8WA0 - chains i and m of the 22 polymer chains in the assembly; structure by electron microscopy, 2.70 A resolution.

[Chain i]
Protein: Fructokinase-like 2, chloroplastic
Organism: Nicotiana tabacum
UniProt: A0A1S4BFK7 (A0A1S4BFK7_TOBAC); numbering as in UniProt (aligned over 1-648)
Amino-acid sequence (648 residues; numbered 1 to 648; the number before each row is that of its first residue):
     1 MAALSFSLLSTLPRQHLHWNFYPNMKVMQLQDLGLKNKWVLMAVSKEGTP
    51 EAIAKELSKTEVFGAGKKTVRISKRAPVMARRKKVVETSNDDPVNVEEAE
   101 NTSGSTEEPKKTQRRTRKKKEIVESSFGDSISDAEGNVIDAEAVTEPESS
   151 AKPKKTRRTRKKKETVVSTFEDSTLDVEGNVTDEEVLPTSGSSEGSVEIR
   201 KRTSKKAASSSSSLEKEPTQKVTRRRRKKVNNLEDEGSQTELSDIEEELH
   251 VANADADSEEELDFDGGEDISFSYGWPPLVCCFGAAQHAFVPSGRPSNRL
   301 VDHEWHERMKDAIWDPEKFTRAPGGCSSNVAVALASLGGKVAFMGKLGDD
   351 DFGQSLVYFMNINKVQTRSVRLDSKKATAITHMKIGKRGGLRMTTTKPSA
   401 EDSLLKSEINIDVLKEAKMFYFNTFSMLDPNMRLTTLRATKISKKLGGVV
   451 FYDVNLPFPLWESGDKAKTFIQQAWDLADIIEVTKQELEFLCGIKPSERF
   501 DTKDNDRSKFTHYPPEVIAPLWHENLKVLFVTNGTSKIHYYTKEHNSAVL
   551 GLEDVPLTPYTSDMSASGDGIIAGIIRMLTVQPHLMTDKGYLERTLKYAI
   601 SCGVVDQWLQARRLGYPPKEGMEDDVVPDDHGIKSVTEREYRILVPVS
Not modelled in the structure: 1-267, 643-648

[Chain m]
Protein: Thioredoxin-like protein CITRX1, chloroplastic
Organism: Nicotiana tabacum
UniProt: A0A1S3YEW3 (A0A1S3YEW3_TOBAC); residues 1-178 here = UniProt positions 1-178
Amino-acid sequence (178 residues; each row starts with the number of its first residue):
     1 MQAATLSFHPLAPPPQTSACHFSSNQRKYSLFSYTCPTPRPSLLSTQTLS
    51 RKSICKPPAVATGKYVREDYLVKKVSAKDIQELIKGERNVPLIIDFYATW
   101 CGPCILMAQELEMLAVEYESNALIVKVDTDDEYEFARDMQVRGLPTLYFI
   151 SPDPNKDAIRTEGLIPIQMMRDIINNDL
Not modelled in the structure: 1-68, 178
Disulfide bonds: C101-C104

[Chain i / chain m interface]
Contacting residue pairs - 70 pairs, chain i then chain m:
  H288(i) - G163(m)
  H288(i) - L164(m)  hydrogen bond (backbone-backbone)
  A289(i) - P103(m)  hydrophobic
  A289(i) - P145(m)
  F290(i) - G143(m)
  F290(i) - P145(m)
  F290(i) - E162(m)
  F290(i) - G163(m)
  V291(i) - W100(m)  hydrophobic
  V291(i) - G143(m)
  V291(i) - L144(m)  hydrogen bond (backbone-backbone)
  V291(i) - P145(m)
  P292(i) - R142(m)
  S293(i) - W100(m)
  G294(i) - W100(m)
  K318(i) - T99(m)  hydrogen bond
  T320(i) - W100(m)
  F352(i) - L164(m)
  F352(i) - P166(m)
  A379(i) - R160(m)
  A379(i) - T161(m)
  A379(i) - E162(m)  hydrogen bond (backbone-backbone)
  I380(i) - I159(m)  hydrophobic
  I380(i) - R160(m)
  I380(i) - T161(m)
  I380(i) - M169(m)  hydrophobic
  T381(i) - A158(m)
  T381(i) - I159(m)
  T381(i) - R160(m)  hydrogen bond (backbone-backbone)
  H382(i) - A158(m)
  H382(i) - I159(m)
  H382(i) - D177(m)  salt bridge
  M383(i) - Y148(m)  hydrophobic
  M383(i) - D157(m)
  M383(i) - A158(m)  hydrogen bond (backbone-backbone)
  M383(i) - R160(m)
  K384(i) - D157(m)
  I385(i) - K156(m)
  I385(i) - D157(m)
  G389(i) - D138(m)
  G390(i) - D138(m)
  G390(i) - M139(m)
  L391(i) - D138(m)
  R392(i) - D138(m)  hydrogen bond (backbone-backbone)
  R392(i) - M139(m)
  R392(i) - I150(m)
  T396(i) - D157(m)
  D402(i) - R142(m)  salt bridge
  F425(i) - E162(m)
  L428(i) - R142(m)
  P457(i) - R142(m)
  F458(i) - V141(m)  hydrophobic
  F458(i) - R142(m)  hydrogen bond (backbone-backbone)
  F458(i) - L144(m)  hydrophobic
  P459(i) - V141(m)
  P459(i) - R142(m)
  E462(i) - R137(m)
  P559(i) - I105(m)
  Y560(i) - G102(m)
  Y560(i) - L106(m)
  Y560(i) - Q109(m)  hydrogen bond
  S562(i) - W100(m)  hydrogen bond (side chain-backbone)
  D563(i) - G102(m)  hydrogen bond (side chain-backbone)
  D563(i) - P103(m)
  P628(i) - M113(m)
  D629(i) - E110(m)
  D629(i) - I167(m)
  D630(i) - L106(m)
  D630(i) - Q109(m)
  H631(i) - Q109(m)  hydrogen bond (backbone-side chain)
Interface residues without a listed pair, chain i (40 interface residues in all): Q287, T394, P617
Interface residues without a listed pair, chain m (38 interface residues in all): C101, T129, Y133, A136, Q140, I165

[Summary]
40 residues of chain i and 38 residues of chain m are in contact, with 12 hydrogen bonds and 2 salt bridges.
Polar contacts include H382(i)-D177(m), D402(i)-R142(m) and K318(i)-T99(m).
Chain i is Fructokinase-like 2, chloroplastic and chain m is Thioredoxin-like protein CITRX1, chloroplastic,
both from Nicotiana tabacum; the structure, The cryo-EM structure of the Nicotiana tabacum PEP-PAP-TEC1, was
determined by electron microscopy (same publication as 8W9Z and 8WA1).
